7FOS - chains A and B; structure by X-ray diffraction, 1.67 A resolution.

Chain A:
Protein: Pre-mRNA-splicing factor 8
Source organism: Saccharomyces cerevisiae S288C
UniProt: P33334 (PRP8_YEAST); numbering as in UniProt (aligned over 1836-2090)
Sequence (258 residues; numbered 1833 to 2090; the number before each row is that of its first residue):
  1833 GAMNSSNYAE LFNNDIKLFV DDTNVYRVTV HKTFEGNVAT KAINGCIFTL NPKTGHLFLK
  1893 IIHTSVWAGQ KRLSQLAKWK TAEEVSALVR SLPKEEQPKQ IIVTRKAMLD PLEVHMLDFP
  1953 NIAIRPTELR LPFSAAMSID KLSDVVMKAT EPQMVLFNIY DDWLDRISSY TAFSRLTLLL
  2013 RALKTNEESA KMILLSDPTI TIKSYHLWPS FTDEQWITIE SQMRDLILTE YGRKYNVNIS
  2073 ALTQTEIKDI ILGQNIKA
Disordered / not traced: 2070-2090
Differences from the reference sequence: expression tag (1833-1835)
Curated features (UniProtKB/Swiss-Prot):
  - mutagenesis: Asp1853 (D1853A: Alters protein folding. Severely impaired growth. Strongly reduced growth at 35 degrees Celsius; when associated with A-1854; D1853N: Reduced growth at 30 degrees Celsius ...), Asp1854 (D1854A: Reduced growth at 30 degrees Celsius. Strongly reduced growth at 16 degrees Celsius. Strongly reduced growth at 35 degrees Celsius; when associated with A-1853 ...), Thr1855 (T1855A: Reduced growth at 30 degrees Celsius. Strongly reduced growth at 16 degrees Celsius), Thr1936 (T1936A: Reduced growth at 30 degrees Celsius. Strongly reduced growth at 16 degrees Celsius), Arg1937 (R1937K: Severely impaired growth. Reduced growth at 30 degrees Celsius. Strongly reduced growth at 16 degrees Celsius)

Chain B:
Protein: A1 cistron-splicing factor AAR2
Source organism: Saccharomyces cerevisiae S288C
UniProt: P32357 (AAR2_YEAST); aligned to UniProt positions 1-317 over residues 1-317
Sequence (308 residues; each row starts with the number of its first residue; note: 13 numbers in that range are skipped by the numbering (no residue carries them; nothing is unmodelled there); numbers below 1 keep their minus sign (Gly-3 is residue -3)):
    -3 GAMAMNTVPF TSAPIEVTIG IDQYSFNVKE NQPFHGIKDI PIGHVHVIHF QHADNSSMRY
    57 GYWFDCRMGN FYIQYDPKDG LYKMMEERDG AKFENIVHNF KERQMMVSYP KIDEDDTWYN
   117 LTEFVQMDKI RKIVRKDENQ FSYVDSSMTT VQENEL
   166 SSSSSDPAHS LNYTVINFKS REAIRPGHEM EDFLDKSYYL NTVMLQGIFK NSSNYFGELQ
   226 FAFLNAMFFG NYGSSLQWHA MIELICSSAT VPKHMLDKLD EILYYQIKTL PEQYSDILLN
   286 ERVWNICLYS SFQKNSLHNT EKIMENKYPE LL
Disordered / not traced: -3 to 0, 166-169
Differences from the reference sequence: expression tag (-3 to 0); conflict Ser166 (Leu153 in P32357), Ser167 (Lys154 in P32357), Ser170 (Asp in P32357)
Residues lining bound ligands: VFL ((2R)-1-amino-3-(2,4-dimethylphenoxy)propan-2-ol): Ile17, Tyr20, Ser21, Phe22, Ile33, Val103, Ser104, Tyr105, Pro106
Curated features (UniProtKB/Swiss-Prot):
  - region: Leu261 to Ile282 (Leucine-zipper)
  - modified residue: Ser253 (Phosphoserine), Thr274 (Phosphothreonine)

How chain A and chain B interact:
Residue-residue contacts (15):
  Gln1907(A) - Met195(B)
  Gln1907(A) - Leu199(B)
  Leu1908(A) - Met195(B)  hydrophobic
  Trp1911(A) - Met195(B)  hydrophobic
  Trp1911(A) - Phe198(B)  hydrophobic
  Asp1942(A) - Lys184(B)  salt bridge
  Glu1945(A) - Lys184(B)  salt bridge
  Val1946(A) - Ile189(B)  hydrophobic
  Val1946(A) - Glu194(B)
  Val1946(A) - Phe198(B)  hydrophobic
  His1947(A) - Glu194(B)  salt bridge
  Leu1949(A) - Lys184(B)
  Leu1949(A) - Ser185(B)
  Leu1949(A) - Arg186(B)
  Asp1950(A) - Arg186(B)  salt bridge

Overview:
9 residues of chain A and 8 residues of chain B are in contact, with 4 salt bridges. Polar contacts include
Asp1942(A)-Lys184(B), Glu1945(A)-Lys184(B) and His1947(A)-Glu194(B). Chain B binds compound VFL. Curated
annotation (UniProt) lists 5 mutagenesis sites on chain A.
Chain A is Pre-mRNA-splicing factor 8 and chain B is A1 cistron-splicing factor AAR2, both from Saccharomyces
cerevisiae S288C; the structure, PanDDA analysis group deposition -- Aar2/RNaseH in complex with fragment
P08D01 from the F2X-Universal Library, was determined by X-ray diffraction (same publication as 5ST0, 5ST1,
5ST2, 5ST3, 5ST4, 5ST5 and 248 further entries).
